4EOR - chains A and B; structure by X-ray diffraction, 2.20 A resolution.

# Chain A
Name: Cyclin-dependent kinase 2
Source organism: Homo sapiens
Notes: EC 2.7.11.22
UniProt: P24941 (CDK2_HUMAN); numbering as in UniProt (aligned over 1-297)
Amino-acid sequence (298 residues; numbered 0 to 297; the number before each row is that of its first residue; numbering starts at 0):
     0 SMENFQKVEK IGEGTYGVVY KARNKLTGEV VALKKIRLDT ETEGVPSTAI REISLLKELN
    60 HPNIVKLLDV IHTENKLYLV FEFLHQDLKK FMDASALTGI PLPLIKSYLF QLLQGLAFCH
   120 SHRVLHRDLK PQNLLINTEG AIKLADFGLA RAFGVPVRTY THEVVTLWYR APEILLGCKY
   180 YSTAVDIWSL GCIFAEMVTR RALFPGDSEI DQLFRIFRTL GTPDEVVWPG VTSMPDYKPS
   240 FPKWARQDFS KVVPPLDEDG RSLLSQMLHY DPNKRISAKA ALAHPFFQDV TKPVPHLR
Unresolved in the structure: 38-41
Differences from the reference sequence: expression tag (0)
Modified positions: Thr160 (phosphothreonine; TPO)
Ligand contacts: 4SP (O6-cyclohexylmethoxy-2-(4'-sulphamoylanilino) purine): Ile10, Gly11, Glu12, Gly13, Val18, Ala31, Val64, Phe80, Glu81, Phe82, Leu83, His84, Gln85, Asp86, Lys89, Gln131, Asn132, Leu134, Asp145
Swiss-Prot annotation at these positions:
  - active site: Asp127 (Proton acceptor)
  - binding site (ATP): Ile10 to Val18, Lys33, Glu81 to Leu83, Asp86, Lys129 to Asn132, Asp145
  - binding site (Mg(2+)): Asn132, Asp145
  - site (CDK7 binding): Lys9, Lys88, Lys89, Leu166
  - modified residue: Met1 (N-acetylmethionine), Lys6 (N6-acetyllysine), Thr14 (Phosphothreonine), Tyr15 (Phosphotyrosine), Tyr19 (Phosphotyrosine), Thr160 (Phosphothreonine)

# Chain B
Name: Cyclin-A2
Source organism: Homo sapiens
Notes: fragment: C-terminal fragment
UniProt: P20248 (CCNA2_HUMAN); residue numbers follow UniProt; this construct covers 175-432
Amino-acid sequence (258 residues; each row starts with the number of its first residue):
   175 VPDYHEDIHT YLREMEVKCK PKVGYMKKQP DITNSMRAIL VDWLVEVGEE YKLQNETLHL
   235 AVNYIDRFLS SMSVLRGKLQ LVGTAAMLLA SKFEEIYPPE VAEFVYITDD TYTKKQVLRM
   295 EHLVLKVLTF DLAAPTVNQF LTQYFLHQQP ANCKVESLAM FLGELSLIDA DPYLKYLPSV
   355 IAGAAFHLAL YTVTGQSWPE SLIRKTGYTL ESLKPCLMDL HQTYLKAPQH AQQSIREKYK
   415 NSKYHGVSLL NPPETLNL
Unresolved in the structure: 175

# Chain A / chain B interface
Contacting residue pairs (59; chain A residue first):
  Leu37(A) with His296(B)
  Glu42(A) with Lys266(B), hydrogen bond (backbone-side chain); Glu274(B); Val275(B), hydrogen bond (side chain-backbone)
  Gly43(A) with Lys266(B); Glu295(B)
  Val44(A) with Lys266(B), hydrogen bond (backbone-side chain); Glu295(B), hydrogen bond (backbone-side chain); Leu299(B), hydrophobic
  Ser46(A) with Lys266(B)
  Ile49(A) with Leu263(B), hydrophobic; Lys266(B); Leu306(B), hydrophobic
  Arg50(A) with Lys266(B); Phe267(B), hydrogen bond (side chain-backbone); Glu269(B)
  Ile52(A) with Phe304(B), hydrophobic
  Ser53(A) with Phe267(B); Phe304(B); Leu306(B)
  Lys56(A) with Thr303(B), hydrogen bond; Asp305(B), salt bridge
  Glu57(A) with Tyr185(B), hydrogen bond; Met189(B); Ala307(B)
  Val69(A) with Phe304(B), hydrophobic
  His71(A) with His296(B), hydrogen bond; Phe304(B)
  Ala116(A) with Tyr178(B)
  His119(A) with Tyr178(B); Ile182(B)
  Ser120(A) with Tyr178(B); Asp181(B), hydrogen bond; Ile182(B)
  His121(A) with Tyr185(B)
  Arg122(A) with Ile182(B); Tyr185(B); Leu186(B); Ala307(B), hydrogen bond (side chain-backbone)
  Arg150(A) with Glu268(B), salt bridge
  Ala151(A) with Phe267(B), hydrophobic
  Phe152(A) with Ile182(B), hydrophobic
  Val154(A) with His179(B); Ile182(B), hydrophobic; Thr316(B), hydrogen bond (backbone-side chain); Gln317(B), hydrogen bond (backbone-backbone)
  Pro155(A) with Thr316(B)
  Arg157(A) with Gln228(B), hydrogen bond; Glu268(B), salt bridge
  Thr158(A) with Ile270(B)
  Tyr159(A) with Ile270(B)
  Thr160(A) with Glu269(B); Ile270(B)
  Ser276(A) with Asp177(B); Tyr178(B)
  Ala277(A) with Tyr178(B), hydrogen bond (backbone-side chain)
  Lys278(A) with Asp177(B), hydrogen bond (side chain-backbone); Tyr178(B), hydrogen bond (backbone-side chain); Asp181(B), salt bridge
Also at the interface, not in a pair above, chain A (35 interface residues in all): Leu54, Leu76, His161, Glu162, Thr182
Also at the interface, not in a pair above, chain B (33 interface residues in all): Glu230, Tyr271, Lys288, Leu292, Gln313, Leu320

# Summary
Chain A and chain B form an interface of 35 and 33 residues respectively; the contacts include 16 hydrogen
bonds and 4 salt bridges. Among the polar pairs are Lys56(A)-Asp305(B), Arg150(A)-Glu268(B) and
Arg157(A)-Glu268(B). Chain A binds compound 4SP.
Here chain A is Cyclin-dependent kinase 2 and chain B is Cyclin-A2, both from Homo sapiens. Entry 4EOR (Thr
160 phosphorylated CDK2 WT - human cyclin A3 complex with the inhibitor NU6102) was determined by X-ray
diffraction together with 4EOI, 4EOJ, 4EOK, 4EOL, 4EOM, 4EON and 4 further entries from the same study.
